PDB entry 1TME | X-ray diffraction, 2.80 A resolution | chains 1 and 2 of the 4 polymer chains in the assembly

Chain 1:
Name: Theiler's murine encephalomyelitis virus (subunit VP1)
Source organism: Theiler's encephalomyelitis virus (STRAIN DA)
Reference sequence: P13899 (POLG_TMEVD); residues 1-274 here correspond to UniProt positions 647-920 (UniProt number = residue number + 646)
Chain sequence (274 residues; row label = number of the first residue in the row):
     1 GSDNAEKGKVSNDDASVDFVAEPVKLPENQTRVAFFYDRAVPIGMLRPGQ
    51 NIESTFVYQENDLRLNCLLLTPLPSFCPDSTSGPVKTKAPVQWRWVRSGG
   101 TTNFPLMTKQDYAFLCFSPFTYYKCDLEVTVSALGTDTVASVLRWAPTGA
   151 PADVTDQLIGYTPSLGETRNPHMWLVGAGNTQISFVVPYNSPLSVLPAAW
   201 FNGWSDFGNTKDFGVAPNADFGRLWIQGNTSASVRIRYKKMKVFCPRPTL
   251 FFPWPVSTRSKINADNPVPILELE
Disordered / not traced: 257-274
Swiss-Prot annotation at these positions:
  - site: Glu-274 (Cleavage)

Chain 2:
Name: Theiler's murine encephalomyelitis virus (subunit VP2)
Source organism: Theiler's encephalomyelitis virus (STRAIN DA)
Reference sequence: P13899 (POLG_TMEVD); residues 1-267 here correspond to UniProt positions 148-414 (UniProt number = residue number + 147)
Chain sequence (267 residues; numbered 1 to 267; the number before each row is that of its first residue):
     1 DQNTEEMENLSDRVASDKAGNSATNTQSTVGRLCGYGEAHHGEHPASCAD
    51 TATDKVLAAERYYTIDLASWTTTQEAFSHIRIPLPHVLAGEDGGVFGATL
   101 RRHYLCKTGWRVQVQCNASQFHAGSLLVFMAPEFYTGKGTKTGDMEPTDP
   151 FTMDTTWRAPQGAPTGYRYDSRTGFFAMNHQNQWQWTVYPHQILNLRTNT
   201 TVDLEVPYVNIAPTSSWTQHANWTLVVAVFSPLQYASGSSSDVQITASIQ
   251 PVNPVFNGLRHETVIAQ
Disordered / not traced: 1-11, 267
Swiss-Prot annotation at these positions:
  - site: Gln-267 (Cleavage)

How chain 1 and chain 2 interact:
Contacting residue pairs (103):
  Ala-5(1) / Ile-193(2)  hydrophobic
  Glu-6(1) / Gln-192(2)
  Glu-6(1) / Ile-193(2)  hydrogen bond (backbone-backbone)
  Glu-6(1) / Asn-195(2)
  Glu-6(1) / Thr-198(2)  hydrogen bond
  Glu-6(1) / Asn-199(2)
  Lys-7(1) / Val-30(2)
  Lys-7(1) / Gln-192(2)  hydrogen bond (backbone-side chain)
  Gly-8(1) / His-191(2)
  Gly-8(1) / Gln-192(2)
  Pro-74(1) / Met-178(2)
  Asp-79(1) / Met-145(2)
  Thr-81(1) / Gly-143(2)
  Arg-94(1) / Met-145(2)  hydrogen bond (side chain-backbone)
  Arg-94(1) / Glu-146(2)  salt bridge
  Arg-94(1) / Tyr-169(2)
  Arg-94(1) / Ala-177(2)
  Arg-94(1) / Met-178(2)  hydrogen bond (backbone-backbone)
  Trp-95(1) / Arg-168(2)
  Trp-95(1) / Tyr-169(2)
  Trp-95(1) / Asp-170(2)
  Trp-95(1) / Phe-176(2)
  Trp-95(1) / Ala-177(2)  hydrophobic
  Val-96(1) / Arg-168(2)
  Val-96(1) / Phe-175(2)
  Val-96(1) / Phe-176(2)  hydrogen bond (backbone-backbone)
  Arg-97(1) / Arg-168(2)
  Arg-97(1) / Arg-172(2)
  Ser-98(1) / Phe-175(2)
  Asn-103(1) / Phe-175(2)
  Phe-104(1) / Phe-175(2)  hydrophobic
  Leu-106(1) / Phe-175(2)  hydrophobic
  Tyr-112(1) / Phe-175(2)
  Tyr-112(1) / Phe-176(2)  hydrophobic
  Leu-115(1) / Met-178(2)  hydrophobic
  Thr-121(1) / Glu-133(2)
  Tyr-122(1) / Glu-133(2)  hydrogen bond
  Tyr-122(1) / Asn-210(2)
  Tyr-122(1) / Ile-211(2)  hydrophobic
  Leu-193(1) / Ile-211(2)
  Ser-194(1) / Ile-211(2)  hydrogen bond (backbone-backbone)
  Ser-194(1) / Pro-213(2)
  Val-195(1) / Asn-210(2)
  Val-195(1) / Ile-211(2)  hydrogen bond (backbone-backbone)
  Pro-197(1) / Ile-211(2)
  Ala-199(1) / Met-178(2)
  Trp-200(1) / Glu-133(2)
  Trp-200(1) / Tyr-135(2)  hydrophobic
  Trp-200(1) / Tyr-169(2)
  Trp-200(1) / Met-178(2)
  Trp-200(1) / Asn-179(2)
  Phe-201(1) / Glu-133(2)
  Phe-201(1) / Ile-211(2)  hydrophobic
  Phe-201(1) / His-220(2)
  Asn-202(1) / Glu-133(2)  hydrogen bond (backbone-side chain)
  Asn-202(1) / Phe-134(2)  hydrogen bond (side chain-backbone)
  Asn-202(1) / Tyr-135(2)
  Asn-202(1) / Thr-136(2)  hydrogen bond
  Asn-202(1) / Phe-151(2)
  Asn-202(1) / His-220(2)
  Asn-202(1) / Ala-221(2)  hydrogen bond (backbone-backbone)
  Gly-203(1) / Gln-219(2)
  Gly-203(1) / His-220(2)
  Trp-204(1) / Glu-146(2)
  Trp-204(1) / Pro-150(2)
  Trp-204(1) / Phe-151(2)
  Trp-204(1) / Gln-219(2)  hydrogen bond (backbone-backbone)
  Phe-207(1) / Tyr-104(2)
  Phe-207(1) / Ser-216(2)
  Phe-207(1) / Gln-219(2)
  Asn-209(1) / Phe-151(2)
  Asn-209(1) / Thr-218(2)  hydrogen bond (side chain-backbone)
  Asn-209(1) / Gln-219(2)
  Thr-210(1) / Glu-146(2)
  Lys-211(1) / Glu-146(2)
  Asp-212(1) / Glu-146(2)  hydrogen bond (backbone-side chain)
  Phe-213(1) / Glu-146(2)  hydrogen bond (backbone-side chain)
  Phe-213(1) / Pro-147(2)  hydrophobic
  Phe-213(1) / Pro-150(2)  hydrophobic
  Phe-213(1) / Phe-151(2)  hydrophobic
  Cys-245(1) / Tyr-36(2)
  Cys-245(1) / Pro-132(2)  hydrophobic
  Cys-245(1) / Val-209(2)  hydrophobic
  Pro-246(1) / Tyr-36(2)
  Pro-246(1) / Tyr-189(2)
  Arg-247(1) / His-180(2)  hydrogen bond (side chain-backbone)
  Arg-247(1) / Gln-181(2)
  Arg-247(1) / Val-188(2)
  Arg-247(1) / Tyr-189(2)
  Pro-248(1) / Gln-181(2)
  Pro-248(1) / Asn-182(2)
  Pro-248(1) / Gln-185(2)
  Pro-248(1) / Val-188(2)
  Pro-248(1) / Tyr-189(2)
  Thr-249(1) / Asn-182(2)  hydrogen bond (backbone-side chain)
  Thr-249(1) / Gln-185(2)  hydrogen bond (backbone-side chain)
  Leu-250(1) / Phe-176(2)  hydrophobic
  Leu-250(1) / His-180(2)
  Phe-251(1) / Gly-162(2)
  Phe-251(1) / Ala-163(2)  hydrophobic
  Phe-251(1) / Pro-164(2)
  Phe-251(1) / Asn-182(2)
  Trp-254(1) / Trp-184(2)
Interface residues without a listed pair, chain 1 (48 interface residues in all): Leu-73, Ser-80, Trp-93, Asp-206, Ala-216
Interface residues without a listed pair, chain 2 (52 interface residues in all): Leu-33, Gly-174, Trp-186, Ala-212

Summary:
48 residues of chain 1 and 52 residues of chain 2 are in contact; the contacts include 20 hydrogen bonds and 1
salt bridge. Polar contacts include Arg-94(1)/Glu-146(2), Glu-6(1)/Thr-198(2) and Lys-7(1)/Gln-192(2).
Here chain 1 is Theiler's murine encephalomyelitis virus (subunit VP1) and chain 2 is Theiler's murine
encephalomyelitis virus (subunit VP2), both from Theiler's encephalomyelitis virus (STRAIN DA). Entry 1TME
(Three-dimensional structure of theiler virus) was determined by X-ray diffraction.
